8T5C - chains B and A of the 11 polymer chains in the assembly; structure by electron microscopy, 4.70 A resolution (low resolution: residue-level contacts below are approximate; hydrogen-bond / salt-bridge calls are withheld).

Chain B (and A):
Name: Glycoprotein G1
From: Lassa virus Josiah
Notes: chain A of this document is another copy of the same molecule, construct and numbering; everything in this record applies to it too
UniProt: P08669 (GLYC_LASSJ); residue numbers follow UniProt; this construct covers 59-206, 208-257
Sequence (202 residues; each row starts with the number of its first residue):
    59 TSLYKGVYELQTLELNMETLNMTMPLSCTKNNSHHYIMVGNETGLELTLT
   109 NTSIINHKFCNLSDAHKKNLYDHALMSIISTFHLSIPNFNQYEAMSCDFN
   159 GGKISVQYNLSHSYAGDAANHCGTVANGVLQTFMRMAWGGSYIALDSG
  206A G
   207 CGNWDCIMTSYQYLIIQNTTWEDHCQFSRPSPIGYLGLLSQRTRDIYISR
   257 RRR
Disulfides: Cys86-Cys231, Cys118-Cys155, Cys180-Cys212
Covalently attached groups: glycan linked to Asn79; N-acetylglucosamine (NAG) linked to Asn90, Asn99, Asn109, Asn119, Asn167, Asn224
Construct notes: conflict Gly206A (Arg207 in P08669); insertion (207); expression tag (258-259)
UniProt features mapped onto this chain:
  - glycosylation (N-linked (GlcNAc...) asparagine): Asn79, Asn89, Asn99, Asn109, Asn119, Asn167, Asn224
  - mutagenesis: Ser60 (S60A: No effect on SSP cleavage)

Interface between chain B and chain A:
Pairs across the interface (9; chain B residue first):
  Asn146(B) - Asp251(A)
  Asn146(B) - Ile252(A)
  Asn148(B) - Ile252(A)
  His179(B) - His124(A)
  His179(B) - Asn127(A)
  Gly181(B) - His124(A)
  Thr182(B) - Lys125(A)
  Gln247(B) - Arg250(A)
  Asp251(B) - Arg250(A)
Also at the interface, not in a pair above, chain A (7 interface residues in all): Tyr253

In short:
The chain B/chain A interface involves 7 residues from each chain. N-acetylglucosamine is covalently linked to
Asn90(B), Asn99(B), Asn109(B), Asn119(B), Asn167(B) and Asn224(B). Curated annotation (UniProt) lists one
mutagenesis site on chain B.
Both chains are Glycoprotein G1 (Lassa virus Josiah). Entry 8T5C (Lassa GPC Trimer in complex with Fab 8.11G
and nanobody D5) was determined by electron microscopy.
